4OSV - chains A and I of the 3 polymer chains in the assembly; structure by X-ray diffraction, 2.00 A resolution.

Chain A:
Molecule: Hax3
From: Xanthomonas campestris pv. armoraciae
Reference sequence: Q3ZD72 (Q3ZD72_XANCA); numbering as in UniProt (aligned over 231-720)
Chain sequence (499 residues; row label = number of the first residue in the row):
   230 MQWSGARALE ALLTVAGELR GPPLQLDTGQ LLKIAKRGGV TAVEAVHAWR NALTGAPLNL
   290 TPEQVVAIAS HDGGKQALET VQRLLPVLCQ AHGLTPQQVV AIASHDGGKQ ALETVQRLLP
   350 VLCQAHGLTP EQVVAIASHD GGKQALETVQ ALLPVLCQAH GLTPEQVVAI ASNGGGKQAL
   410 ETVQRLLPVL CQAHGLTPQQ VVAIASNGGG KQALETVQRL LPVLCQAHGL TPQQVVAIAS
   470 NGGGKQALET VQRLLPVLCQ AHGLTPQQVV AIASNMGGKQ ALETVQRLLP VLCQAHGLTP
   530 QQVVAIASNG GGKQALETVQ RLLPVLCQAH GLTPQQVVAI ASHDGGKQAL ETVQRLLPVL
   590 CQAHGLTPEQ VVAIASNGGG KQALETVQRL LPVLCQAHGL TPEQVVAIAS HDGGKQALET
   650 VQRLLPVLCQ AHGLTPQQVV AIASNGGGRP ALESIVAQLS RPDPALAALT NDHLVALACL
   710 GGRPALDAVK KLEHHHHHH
Not modelled in the structure: 230, 722-728
Construct notes: expression tag (230, 721-728); engineered mutation His300 (Asn in Q3ZD72), Asp301 (Ile in Q3ZD72), His368 (Asn in Q3ZD72), Asp369 (Ile in Q3ZD72), Asn402 (His in Q3ZD72), Gly403 (Asp in Q3ZD72), Asn436 (His in Q3ZD72), Gly437 (Asp in Q3ZD72), Asn470 (His in Q3ZD72), Gly471 (Asp in Q3ZD72), Met505 (Ser in Q3ZD72), Gly539 (Ser in Q3ZD72), His572 (Asn in Q3ZD72), Asp573 (Ser in Q3ZD72), Asn606 (His in Q3ZD72), Gly607 (Asp in Q3ZD72), His640 (Asn in Q3ZD72), Asp641 (Ile in Q3ZD72)

Chain I:
Molecule: 17-nt DNA strand
Sequence (17 nucleotides; numbered -2 to 14; the number before each row is that of its first residue; numbers below 1 keep their minus sign (DT-2 is residue -2)):
    -2 TGTCCCTTTA TCTCTCT

Chain A / chain I interface:
Residue-residue contacts (80):
  Arg266(A) with DC2(I), base contact
  Val269(A) with DG-1(I), phosphate contact
  Thr270(A) with DG-1(I), phosphate contact; DT0(I), hydrogen bond to the phosphate
  Asp301(A) with DT0(I), base contact; DC1(I), hydrogen bond to the base; DC2(I), base contact
  Gly302(A) with DT0(I), phosphate contact; DC1(I), phosphate contact
  Lys304(A) with DT0(I), phosphate contact
  Gln305(A) with DT0(I), hydrogen bond to the phosphate; DC1(I), phosphate contact
  Asp335(A) with DC2(I), hydrogen bond to the base; DC3(I), base contact
  Gly336(A) with DC1(I), phosphate contact
  Lys338(A) with DC1(I), phosphate contact
  Gln339(A) with DC1(I), hydrogen bond to the phosphate; DC2(I), phosphate contact
  Asp369(A) with DC3(I), hydrogen bond to the base
  Gly370(A) with DC2(I), phosphate contact; DC3(I), phosphate contact
  Lys372(A) with DC2(I), phosphate contact
  Gln373(A) with DC2(I), hydrogen bond to the phosphate; DC3(I), phosphate contact
  Gly403(A) with DT4(I), base contact
  Gly404(A) with DC3(I), phosphate contact; DT4(I), phosphate contact
  Lys406(A) with DC3(I), phosphate contact
  Gln407(A) with DC3(I), hydrogen bond to the phosphate; DT4(I), phosphate contact
  Gly437(A) with DT5(I), base contact
  Gly438(A) with DT4(I), sugar contact; DT5(I), phosphate contact
  Lys440(A) with DT4(I), phosphate contact
  Gln441(A) with DT4(I), hydrogen bond to the phosphate; DT5(I), phosphate contact
  Lys474(A) with DT5(I), phosphate contact
  Gln475(A) with DT5(I), hydrogen bond to the phosphate; DT6(I), phosphate contact
  Met505(A) with DT6(I), base contact; DA7(I), base contact; DT8(I), base contact
  Gly506(A) with DT6(I), sugar contact; DA7(I), phosphate contact
  Lys508(A) with DT6(I), phosphate contact
  Gln509(A) with DT6(I), hydrogen bond to the phosphate; DA7(I), phosphate contact
  Gly539(A) with DT8(I), base contact
  Gly540(A) with DA7(I), sugar contact; DT8(I), phosphate contact
  Lys542(A) with DA7(I), phosphate contact
  Gln543(A) with DA7(I), hydrogen bond to the phosphate; DT8(I), phosphate contact
  Asp573(A) with DC9(I), hydrogen bond to the base
  Gly574(A) with DT8(I), phosphate contact
  Lys576(A) with DT8(I), phosphate contact
  Gln577(A) with DT8(I), hydrogen bond to the phosphate; DC9(I), phosphate contact
  Gly607(A) with DT10(I), base contact
  Gly608(A) with DC9(I), phosphate contact
  Lys610(A) with DC9(I), phosphate contact
  Gln611(A) with DC9(I), hydrogen bond to the phosphate; DT10(I), phosphate contact
  Asp641(A) with DT10(I), base contact; DC11(I), hydrogen bond to the base
  Gly642(A) with DT10(I), phosphate contact; DC11(I), phosphate contact
  Lys644(A) with DT10(I), phosphate contact
  Gln645(A) with DT10(I), hydrogen bond to the phosphate; DC11(I), phosphate contact
  Gly675(A) with DT12(I), base contact
  Gly676(A) with DC11(I), sugar contact; DT12(I), base contact
  Arg678(A) with DC11(I), salt bridge to the phosphate
  Pro679(A) with DC11(I), phosphate contact; DT12(I), phosphate contact
  Arg712(A) with DC11(I), hydrogen bond to the phosphate; DT12(I), salt bridge to the phosphate
  Pro713(A) with DT12(I), phosphate contact; DC13(I), phosphate contact
Other interface residues (no listed pair), chain A (54 interface residues in all): Gly471, Gly472, Leu709
Other interface residues (no listed pair), chain I (16 interface residues in all): DT14

In short:
54 residues of chain A and 16 residues of chain I are in contact, with 18 hydrogen bonds and 2 salt bridges.
Polar contacts include Asp301(A)-DC1(I), Asp335(A)-DC2(I) and Asp369(A)-DC3(I).
Chain A is Hax3 (Xanthomonas campestris pv. armoraciae) and chain I is a 17-nt DNA strand; the structure,
Crystal structure of the S505M mutant of TAL effector dHax3, was determined by X-ray diffraction together with
4OSH, 4OSI, 4OSJ, 4OSK, 4OSL, 4OSM and 9 further entries from the same study.
